Entry 8B1Z (X-ray diffraction, 1.60 A resolution); this record covers chain A.

[Chain A]
Name: Beta-lactamase NDM-1
Organism: Pseudomonas aeruginosa
Reference sequence: F6IAY7 (F6IAY7_PSEAI); residue numbers follow UniProt; this construct covers 29-270
Chain sequence (242 residues; numbered 29 to 270; the number before each row is that of its first residue):
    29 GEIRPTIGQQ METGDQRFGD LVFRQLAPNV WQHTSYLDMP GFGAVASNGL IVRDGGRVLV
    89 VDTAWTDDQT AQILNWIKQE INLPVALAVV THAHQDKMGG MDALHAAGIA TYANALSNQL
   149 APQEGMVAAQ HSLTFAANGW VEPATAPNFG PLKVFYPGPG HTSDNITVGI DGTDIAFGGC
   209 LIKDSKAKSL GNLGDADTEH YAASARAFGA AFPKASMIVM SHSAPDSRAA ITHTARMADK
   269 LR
Disordered / not traced: 29-39
Metal / ion sites: Ca2+: D95, D130; Zn2+ site 1: H120, H122, H189 (together with ORL); Zn2+ site 2: D124, C208, H250 (together with ORL)
Small-molecule neighbours: ORL (3-[(E)-[3-sulfanyl-5-[4-(trifluoromethyl)phenyl]-1,2,4-triazol-4-yl]iminomethyl]benzoic acid): L65, M67, F70, V73, W93, H120, H122, Q123, D124, H189, C208, K211, H250
Reported in the primary citation:
  - binding site for ORL: M67, F70, V73, W93, Q123, H250

[In short]
Ligands of chain A: compound ORL. D95 and D130 coordinate Ca2+. H120, H122 and H189 form the Zn2+ site 1. From
the paper: a binding site for ORL at M67, F70 and V73 among others.
Chain A is Beta-lactamase NDM-1 (Pseudomonas aeruginosa); the structure, NDM-1 metallo-beta-lactamase in
complex with triazole-based inhibitor CP56, was determined by X-ray diffraction, deposited together with 8B1W
and 8B20.
